PDB entry 8BAO | X-ray diffraction, 2.06 A resolution | chains A and B of the 3 polymer chains in the assembly

[Chain A (and B)]
Protein: DUF1887 family protein
From: Dysgonamonadaceae bacterium
Notes: chain B of this document is another copy of the same molecule, construct and numbering; everything in this record applies to it too
UniProtKB: A0A2N4S908 (A0A2N4S908_9BACT); residue numbers follow UniProt; this construct covers 1-367
Amino-acid sequence (387 residues; row label = number of the first residue in the row; numbers below 1 keep their minus sign (Met-19 is residue -19)):
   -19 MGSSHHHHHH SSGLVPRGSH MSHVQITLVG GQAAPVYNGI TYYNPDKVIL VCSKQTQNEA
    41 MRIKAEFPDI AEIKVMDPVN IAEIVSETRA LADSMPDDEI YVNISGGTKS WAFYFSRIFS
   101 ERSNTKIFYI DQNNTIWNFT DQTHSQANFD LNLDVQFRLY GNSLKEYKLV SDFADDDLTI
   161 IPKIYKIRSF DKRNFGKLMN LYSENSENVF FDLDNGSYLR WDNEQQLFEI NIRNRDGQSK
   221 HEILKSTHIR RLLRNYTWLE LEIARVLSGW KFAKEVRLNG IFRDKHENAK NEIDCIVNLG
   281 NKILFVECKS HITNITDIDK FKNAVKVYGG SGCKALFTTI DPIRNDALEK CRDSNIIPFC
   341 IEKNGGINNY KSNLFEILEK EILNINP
Disordered / not traced: -19 to -1 (chain B: -19 to 0)
Construct notes: initiating methionine (-19); expression tag (-18 to 0)

[How chain A and chain B interact]
Contacting residue pairs (98):
  Gly11(A) with Pro367(B)
  Gln35(A) with Asn364(B); Ile365(B); Pro367(B)
  Thr36(A) with Pro367(B)
  Val59(A) with Tyr109(B); Asp111(B); Trp117(B)
  Asn60(A) with Trp117(B)
  Ile61(A) with Trp117(B), hydrophobic; Phe119(B), hydrophobic; Gln122(B)
  Val65(A) with Gln122(B)
  Ile84(A) with Lys89(B), hydrogen bond (backbone-side chain)
  Ser85(A) with Lys89(B), hydrogen bond (backbone-side chain)
  Gly86(A) with Lys89(B), hydrogen bond (backbone-side chain)
  Gly87(A) with Lys89(B), hydrogen bond (backbone-side chain)
  Thr88(A) with Lys89(B)
  Lys89(A) with Ile84(B), hydrogen bond (side chain-backbone); Ser85(B), hydrogen bond (side chain-backbone); Gly86(B), hydrogen bond (side chain-backbone); Gly87(B), hydrogen bond (side chain-backbone); Thr88(B); Lys89(B); Ala92(B); Tyr109(B)
  Ser90(A) with Tyr109(B); Phe119(B)
  Ala92(A) with Lys89(B)
  Phe93(A) with Phe119(B), hydrophobic
  Tyr94(A) with Phe119(B), hydrogen bond (side chain-backbone); Gln122(B)
  Ser96(A) with Arg97(B), hydrogen bond
  Arg97(A) with Ser96(B), hydrogen bond; Arg97(B)
  Ile107(A) with Phe93(B), hydrophobic
  Tyr109(A) with Val59(B); Lys89(B); Ser90(B)
  Asp111(A) with Val59(B)
  Trp117(A) with Val59(B); Asn60(B); Ile61(B), hydrophobic
  Asn118(A) with Ile61(B)
  Phe119(A) with Ile61(B), hydrophobic; Ser90(B); Phe93(B), hydrophobic; Tyr94(B), hydrogen bond (backbone-side chain)
  Gln122(A) with Ile61(B); Val65(B); Tyr94(B)
  Asp264(A) with Asp326(B); Glu329(B)
  Lys265(A) with Glu329(B), hydrogen bond (backbone-side chain)
  His266(A) with Asn325(B)
  Asn268(A) with Asp326(B)
  Ala269(A) with Ile295(B)
  Lys270(A) with Thr296(B); Glu329(B), salt bridge; Lys330(B); Asp333(B), salt bridge
  Asn271(A) with Thr296(B); Asp299(B), hydrogen bond; Lys330(B), hydrogen bond
  Ile295(A) with Ala269(B)
  Thr296(A) with Lys270(B); Asn271(B); Lys300(B), hydrogen bond
  Asp299(A) with Asn271(B), hydrogen bond; Asp299(B); Lys300(B); Asn303(B), hydrogen bond
  Lys300(A) with Thr296(B), hydrogen bond; Asp297(B), salt bridge; Asp299(B); Lys300(B)
  Lys302(A) with Asn303(B)
  Asn303(A) with Asp299(B), hydrogen bond; Lys302(B); Ser334(B), hydrogen bond
  Lys306(A) with Lys302(B)
  Val307(A) with Ser334(B)
  Asn325(A) with Asp264(B); Lys265(B)
  Asp326(A) with Asp264(B)
  Glu329(A) with Asp264(B); Lys265(B), hydrogen bond (side chain-backbone); Lys270(B), salt bridge
  Lys330(A) with Lys270(B), hydrogen bond (side chain-backbone); Asn271(B), hydrogen bond
  Arg332(A) with Lys265(B)
  Asp333(A) with Lys270(B), salt bridge
  Ser334(A) with Asn303(B), hydrogen bond
  Asn364(A) with Gln35(B), hydrogen bond
  Ile365(A) with Gln35(B)
  Pro367(A) with Gly11(B); Gln35(B); Thr36(B)
Interface residues without a listed pair, chain A (57 interface residues in all): Pro58, Thr123, Asn142, Arg263, Asp297, Ala304
Interface residues without a listed pair, chain B (55 interface residues in all): Pro58, Ile107, Asn118, Asn142, Arg263, His266, Asn268, Ala304, Val307, Tyr308

[Overview]
57 residues of chain A face 55 of chain B across their interface, with 26 hydrogen bonds and 5 salt bridges.
Polar pairs include Lys270(A)-Glu329(B), Lys270(A)-Asp333(B) and Lys300(A)-Asp297(B).
Chain A and chain B are both DUF1887 family protein (Dysgonamonadaceae bacterium); the structure,
Dysgonamonadaceae bacterium CRISPR ancillary nuclease 2, was determined by X-ray diffraction together with
8BGJ from the same study.
